Entry 8V45 (electron microscopy, 3.63 A resolution); this record covers chains D and P of the 8 polymer chains in the assembly.

# Chain D
Molecule: AriA antitoxin
Organism: Escherichia coli B185
UniProtKB: D6IC77 (D6IC77_ECOLX); residues 2-464 here = UniProt positions 2-464
Chain sequence (464 residues; each row starts with the number of its first residue):
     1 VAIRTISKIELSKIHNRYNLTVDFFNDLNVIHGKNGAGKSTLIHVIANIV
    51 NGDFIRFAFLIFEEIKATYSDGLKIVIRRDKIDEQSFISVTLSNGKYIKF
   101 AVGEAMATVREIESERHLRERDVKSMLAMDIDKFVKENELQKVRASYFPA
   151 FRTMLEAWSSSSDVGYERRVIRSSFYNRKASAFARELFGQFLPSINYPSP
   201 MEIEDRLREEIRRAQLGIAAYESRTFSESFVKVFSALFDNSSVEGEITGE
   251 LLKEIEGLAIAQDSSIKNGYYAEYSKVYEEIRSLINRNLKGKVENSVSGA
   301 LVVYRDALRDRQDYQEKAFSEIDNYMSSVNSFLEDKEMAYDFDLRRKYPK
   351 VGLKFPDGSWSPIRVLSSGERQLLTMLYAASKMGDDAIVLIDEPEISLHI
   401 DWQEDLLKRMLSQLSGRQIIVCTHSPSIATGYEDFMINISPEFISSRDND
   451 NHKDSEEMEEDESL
Unresolved in the structure: 1, 114-124, 160-175, 236-247, 262-265, 288-297, 343-347, 384-386, 445-464
Differences from the reference sequence: expression tag (1)
From the paper describing this entry:
  - mutagenesis - E393Q: abolished catalytic activity
  - mutagenesis - K39I, D392A: decreased catalytic activity
  - binding site for the ligand ATP: Lys-39 (proposed by the authors, not directly observed)
  - mutagenesis - E393Q: unchanged binding to Ocr

# Chain P
Molecule: Protein Ocr
Organism: Escherichia phage T7
UniProtKB: P03775 (OCR_BPT7); residues 0-116 here correspond to UniProt positions 1-117 (UniProt number = residue number + 1)
Chain sequence (117 residues; row label = number of the first residue in the row; numbering starts at 0):
     0 MAMSNMTYNNVFDHAYEMLKENIRYDDIRDTDDLHDAIHMAADNAVPHYY
    50 ADIFSVMASEGIDLEFEDSGLMPDTKDVIRILQARIYEQLTIDLWEDAED
   100 LLNEYLEEVEEYEEDEE
Unresolved in the structure: 0-2, 109-116

# Chain D / chain P interface
Residue-residue contacts (21; chain D residue first):
  Glu-209(D) with Asp-62(P); Leu-63(P)
  Arg-212(D) with Leu-63(P); Glu-64(P)
  Arg-213(D) with Ala-57(P), hydrogen bond (side chain-backbone); Ser-58(P), hydrogen bond (side chain-backbone); Glu-59(P), salt bridge
  Leu-216(D) with Phe-53(P); Met-56(P), hydrophobic; Ala-57(P), hydrophobic; Leu-63(P), hydrophobic
  Gly-217(D) with Ala-57(P)
  Ala-220(D) with Ala-50(P); Phe-53(P), hydrophobic; Ser-54(P)
  Arg-224(D) with Asn-4(P); Ala-50(P)
  Tyr-270(D) with Val-77(P)
  Tyr-271(D) with Tyr-49(P), hydrogen bond; Phe-53(P), hydrophobic
  Tyr-274(D) with Tyr-49(P)
Also at the interface, not in a pair above, chain D (12 interface residues in all): Ala-219, Ser-223
Also at the interface, not in a pair above, chain P (14 interface residues in all): Ile-61
Interface features reported in the paper:
  - interface residues, chain P: Phe-53(P)

# Overview
12 residues of chain D face 14 of chain P across their interface; the contacts include 3 hydrogen bonds and 1
salt bridge. Polar contacts include Arg-213(D)/Glu-59(P), Arg-213(D)/Ala-57(P) and Arg-213(D)/Ser-58(P). The
paper reports a binding site for the ligand ATP at Lys-39(D); K39I and D392A of chain D reduce catalytic
activity.
Chain D is AriA antitoxin (Escherichia coli B185) and chain P is Protein Ocr (Escherichia phage T7); the
structure, CryoEM structure of AriA-Ocr complex, was determined by electron microscopy together with 8V46,
8V47, 8V48 and 8V49 from the same study.
